PDB entry 2FK0 | X-ray diffraction, 2.95 A resolution | chains A and C of the 6 polymer chains in the assembly

Chain A (and C):
Name: hemagglutinin
Source organism: Influenza A virus (A/Viet Nam/1203/2004(H5N1))
Notes: fragment: receptor binding domain, ha14; chain C of this document is another copy of the same molecule, construct and numbering; everything in this record applies to it too
Amino-acid sequence (334 residues; each row starts with the number of its first residue; note: 2 numbers in that range are skipped by the numbering (no residue carries them; nothing is unmodelled there); a row labelled like 125A-125B holds insertion residues (125A, then the next letters in order)):
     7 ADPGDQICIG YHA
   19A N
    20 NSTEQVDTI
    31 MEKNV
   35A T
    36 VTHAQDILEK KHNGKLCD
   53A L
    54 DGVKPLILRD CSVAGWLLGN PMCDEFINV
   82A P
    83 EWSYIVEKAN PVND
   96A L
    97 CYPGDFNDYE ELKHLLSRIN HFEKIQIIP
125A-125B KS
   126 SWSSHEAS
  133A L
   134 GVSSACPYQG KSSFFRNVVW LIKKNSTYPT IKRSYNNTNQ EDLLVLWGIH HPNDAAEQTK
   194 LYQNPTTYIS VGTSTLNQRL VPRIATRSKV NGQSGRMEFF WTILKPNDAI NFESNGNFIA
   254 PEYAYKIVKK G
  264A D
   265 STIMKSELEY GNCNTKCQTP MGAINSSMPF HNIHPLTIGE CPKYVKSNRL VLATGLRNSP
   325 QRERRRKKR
Not modelled in the structure: 7-9, 325-333
Disulfides: Cys52-Cys277, Cys64-Cys76, Cys97-Cys139, Cys281-Cys305
Covalent attachments: N-acetylglucosamine (NAG) linked to Asn34, Asn169
Sequence notes: cloning artifact (7-10)
What the authors report for this chain:
  - mutagenesis - E190D, Q226L/G228S: decreased binding to 02-3 sialosides
  - mutagenesis - E190D: unchanged binding to sulfated glycans
  - mutagenesis - E190D/G225D: abolished binding to glycan microarray
  - mutagenesis - Q226L/G228S, G228S: increased binding to 02-6 biantennary glycan
  - mutagenesis - Q226L: decreased binding to o.2-3
  - mutagenesis - S227N: increased binding to branched 02-3 fucosylated glycans
  - mutagenesis - R216E: decreased expression
  - mutagenesis - S221P: decreased binding to branched fucosylated sialosides
  - conformationally variable residues (loop rearrangement): Asn210 to Ser221
  - binding site for N-acetylglucosamine: Ser221 to Gly228

How chain A and chain C interact:
Contacting residue pairs - 15 pairs, chain A then chain C:
  Ser203(A) with Ala218(C)
  Thr206(A) with Arg220(C); Ser221(C), hydrogen bond (backbone-side chain); Arg229(C), hydrogen bond (backbone-side chain)
  Ser207(A) with Ser221(C), hydrogen bond (backbone-side chain); Val223(C); Arg229(C)
  Asn210(A) with His184(C); Arg216(C), hydrogen bond (backbone-side chain); Arg220(C), hydrogen bond
  Arg212(A) with Arg216(C); Ile217(C)
  Asp241(A) with Ser221(C), hydrogen bond
  Asn244(A) with Thr219(C), hydrogen bond (side chain-backbone); Arg220(C)
Also at the interface, not in a pair above, chain A (9 interface residues in all): Gly205, Ala242

Summary:
The chain A/chain C interface involves 9 residues from each chain; the contacts include 7 hydrogen bonds.
Among the polar pairs are Thr206(A)-Ser221(C), Thr206(A)-Arg229(C) and Ser207(A)-Ser221(C). From the paper: a
binding site for N-acetylglucosamine at Ser221(A); E190D and Q226L/G228S of chain A reduce binding to 02-3
sialosides; 8 substitutions were tested in all.
Chain A and chain C are both hemagglutinin (Influenza A virus (A/Viet Nam/1203/2004(H5N1))); the structure,
Crystal Structure of a H5N1 influenza virus hemagglutinin, was determined by X-ray diffraction.
